Entry 5U0S (electron microscopy, 7.80 A resolution (low resolution: residue-level contacts below are approximate; hydrogen-bond / salt-bridge calls are withheld)); this record covers chains F and H of the 28 polymer chains in the assembly.

[Chain F]
Protein: Mediator complex subunit 6
Source organism: Schizosaccharomyces pombe
Reference sequence: Q9US45 (MED6_SCHPO); numbering as in UniProt (aligned over 1-216)
Sequence (216 residues; each row starts with the number of its first residue):
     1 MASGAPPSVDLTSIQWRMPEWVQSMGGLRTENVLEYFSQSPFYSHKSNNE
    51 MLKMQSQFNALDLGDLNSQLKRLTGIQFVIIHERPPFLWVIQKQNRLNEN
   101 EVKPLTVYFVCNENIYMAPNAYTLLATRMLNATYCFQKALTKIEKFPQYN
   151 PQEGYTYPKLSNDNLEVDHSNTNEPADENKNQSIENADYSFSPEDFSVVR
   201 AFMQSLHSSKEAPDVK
Not modelled in the structure: 1-9, 167-177, 186-192, 216

[Chain H]
Protein: Mediator complex subunit 8
Source organism: Schizosaccharomyces pombe
Reference sequence: O94646 (MED8_SCHPO); residues 1-200 here = UniProt positions 1-200
Sequence (200 residues; each row starts with the number of its first residue):
     1 MEDISTEKTVESLEAIRHRIAQIVQSLTHFLAILHQSESLSPWPTIHKNF
    51 NILLSQIHSLSNNLAAHSHTLQTTSIYPSLEFPVKEQEPLLTTLLRTKAL
   101 PEVEEWEANTLQEYEASISSQPKKKEANDAYQKDQLWDQARIIFMEEREN
   151 YSWFDFVTRRQESEGEFVSQRQLEIDRATEEQNANQMLTDILSFMKSGKR
Not modelled in the structure: 1-2, 155-170

[Chain F / chain H interface]
Residue-residue contacts (48; chain F residue first):
  Ser-13(F) with Thr-92(H); Arg-96(H)
  His-82(F) with Leu-80(H)
  Arg-84(F) with Leu-80(H); Phe-82(H); Val-84(H)
  Phe-87(F) with Val-84(H); Lys-85(H)
  Phe-109(F) with Glu-88(H); Leu-95(H)
  Cys-111(F) with Glu-88(H); Thr-92(H)
  Asn-112(F) with Glu-88(H)
  Ala-118(F) with Ser-75(H); Ile-76(H)
  Pro-119(F) with Ser-75(H); Ile-76(H); Leu-95(H)
  Asn-120(F) with Leu-71(H); Gln-72(H); Thr-74(H); Ile-76(H)
  Ala-121(F) with Thr-74(H); Ile-76(H)
  Tyr-122(F) with Leu-71(H)
  Thr-123(F) with Thr-97(H)
  Leu-124(F) with Ile-76(H); Leu-94(H); Thr-97(H)
  Thr-127(F) with Thr-97(H); Lys-98(H); Ala-99(H)
  Met-129(F) with Leu-60(H); Leu-64(H)
  Leu-130(F) with Glu-107(H)
  Asn-131(F) with Ala-99(H); Leu-100(H)
  Tyr-134(F) with Val-103(H)
  Phe-136(F) with Ile-23(H); Leu-53(H); Ile-57(H)
  Glu-144(F) with Trp-43(H)
  Pro-147(F) with Trp-43(H)
  Tyr-155(F) with Trp-43(H); Pro-44(H)
  Tyr-157(F) with Leu-40(H)
  Leu-165(F) with Glu-38(H); Ser-39(H)
Also at the interface, not in a pair above, chain F (31 interface residues in all): Thr-12, Val-107, Val-110, Leu-125, Ala-139, Lys-145
Also at the interface, not in a pair above, chain H (39 interface residues in all): Leu-27, Ser-41, Phe-50, Ser-61, Ser-68, Tyr-77, Ser-79, Glu-81, Pro-83

[Summary]
The interface between chain F and chain H involves 31 residues on one side and 39 on the other.
Here chain F is Mediator complex subunit 6 and chain H is Mediator complex subunit 8, both from
Schizosaccharomyces pombe. Entry 5U0S (Cryo-EM structure of the Mediator-RNAPII complex) was determined by
electron microscopy (same publication as 5U0P).
